5IJ1 - chains A and B; structure by X-ray diffraction, 1.80 A resolution.

Chain A (and B):
Name: Platelet-binding glycoprotein
From: Streptococcus sanguinis (strain SK36)
Notes: chain B of this document is another copy of the same molecule, construct and numbering; everything in this record applies to it too
UniProtKB: A3CM52 (A3CM52_STRSV); residue numbers follow UniProt; this construct covers 249-449
Sequence (201 residues; row label = number of the first residue in the row):
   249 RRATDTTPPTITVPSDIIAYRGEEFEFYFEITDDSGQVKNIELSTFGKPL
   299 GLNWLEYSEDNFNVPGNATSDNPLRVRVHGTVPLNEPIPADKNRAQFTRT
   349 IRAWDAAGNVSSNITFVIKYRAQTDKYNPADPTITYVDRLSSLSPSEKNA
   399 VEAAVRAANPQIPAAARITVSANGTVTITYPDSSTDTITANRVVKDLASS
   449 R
Ion coordination: Ca2+ site 1: D253, T255, D281, D282, D353; Ca2+ site 2: T372, Y375, D434; Ca2+ site 3: E400 (shared with E400(B) of chain B)
Reported in the primary citation:
  - binding site for N-acetyl-alpha-neuraminic acid: R342, Q344, T346, R347
  - binding site for beta-D-glucopyranose: F294
  - binding site for beta-D-galactopyranose: Q344, T346, T363
  - mutagenesis - N361A: decreased binding to platelets
  - mutagenesis - F294A, T363A: decreased binding to platelet

How chain A and chain B interact:
Residue-residue contacts (28; chain A residue first):
  P393(A) - A413(B)
  P393(A) - R415(B)
  P393(A) - T427(B)
  P393(A) - Y428(B)
  S394(A) - A413(B)  hydrogen bond (backbone-backbone)
  K396(A) - R415(B)  hydrogen bond (backbone-side chain)
  N397(A) - A412(B)  hydrogen bond (side chain-backbone)
  N397(A) - A413(B)
  N397(A) - A414(B)  hydrogen bond (side chain-backbone)
  N397(A) - R415(B)  hydrogen bond
  E400(A) - R415(B)  salt bridge
  A412(A) - N397(B)  hydrogen bond (backbone-side chain)
  A413(A) - P393(B)
  A413(A) - S394(B)
  A413(A) - N397(B)
  A414(A) - N397(B)  hydrogen bond (backbone-side chain)
  R415(A) - P393(B)
  R415(A) - K396(B)
  R415(A) - N397(B)  hydrogen bond
  R415(A) - E400(B)  salt bridge
  R415(A) - I416(B)
  R415(A) - V418(B)
  I416(A) - R415(B)
  V418(A) - R415(B)
  T427(A) - P393(B)
  Y428(A) - P393(B)
  P429(A) - P393(B)
  S431(A) - P393(B)
Also at the interface, not in a pair above, chain A (17 interface residues in all): R404, T417
Also at the interface, not in a pair above, chain B (16 interface residues in all): R404, T417, P429

In short:
Chain A and chain B form an interface of 17 and 16 residues respectively, with 8 hydrogen bonds and 2 salt
bridges. Among the polar pairs are E400(A)-R415(B), K396(A)-R415(B) and N397(A)-A412(B). The paper reports a
binding site for N-acetyl-alpha-neuraminic acid at R342(A), Q344(A) and T346(A) among others; F294A and T363A
of chain A reduce binding to platelet.
Chain A and chain B are both Platelet-binding glycoprotein (Streptococcus sanguinis (strain SK36)); the
structure, SrpA adhesin in complex with sialyllactose, was determined by X-ray diffraction together with 5KIQ,
5IIY, 5IJ2 and 5IJ3 from the same study.
